7F53 - chains A and R of the 6 polymer chains in the assembly; structure by electron microscopy, 3.00 A resolution.

== Chain A ==
Protein: Isoform Gnas-2 of Guanine nucleotide-binding protein G(s) subunit alpha isoforms short
Source organism: Homo sapiens
UniProtKB: P63092-2 (GNAS2-2_HUMAN); the author numbering skips numbers that UniProt does not, so the offset changes along the chain: 1-60 = UniProt 1-60; 75-394 = UniProt 61-380
Chain sequence (380 residues; each row starts with the number of its first residue; note: 14 numbers in that range are skipped by the numbering (no residue carries them; nothing is unmodelled there)):
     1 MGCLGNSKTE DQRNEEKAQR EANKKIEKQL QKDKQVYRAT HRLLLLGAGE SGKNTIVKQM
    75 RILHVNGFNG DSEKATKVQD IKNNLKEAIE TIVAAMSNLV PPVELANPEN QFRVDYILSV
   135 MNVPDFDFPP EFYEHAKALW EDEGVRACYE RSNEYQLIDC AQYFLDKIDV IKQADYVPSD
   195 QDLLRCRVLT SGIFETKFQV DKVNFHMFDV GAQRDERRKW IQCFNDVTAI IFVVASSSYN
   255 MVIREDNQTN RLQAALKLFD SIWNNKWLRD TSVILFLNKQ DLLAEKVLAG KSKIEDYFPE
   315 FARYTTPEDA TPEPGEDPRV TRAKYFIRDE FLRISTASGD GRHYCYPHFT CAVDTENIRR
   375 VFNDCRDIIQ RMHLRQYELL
Disordered / not traced: 1-10, 75-204, 252-261, 304-306
Sequence notes: engineered mutation Asn54 (Ser in P63092-2), Ala226 (Gly212 in P63092-2), Ala268 (Glu254 in P63092-2), Lys271 (Asn257 in P63092-2), Asp274 (Lys260 in P63092-2), Lys280 (Arg266 in P63092-2), Asp284 (Thr270 in P63092-2), Thr285 (Ile271 in P63092-2)

== Chain R ==
Protein: Melanocortin receptor 4
Source organism: Homo sapiens
UniProtKB: P32245 (MC4R_HUMAN); residue numbers follow UniProt; this construct covers 1-332
Chain sequence (507 residues; numbered -1 to 505; the number before each row is that of its first residue; numbers below 1 keep their minus sign (Gly-1 is residue -1)):
    -1 GPMVNSTHRG MHTSLHLWNR SSYRLHSNAS ESLGKGYSDG GCYEQLFVSP EVFVTLGVIS
    59 LLENILVIVA IAKNKNLHSP MYFFICSLAV ADMLVSVSNG SETIVITLLN STDTDAQSFT
   119 VNIDNVIDSV ICSSLLASIC SLLSIAVDRY FTIFYALQYH NIMTVKRVGI IISCIWAACT
   179 VSGILFIIYS DSSAVIICLI TMFFTMLALM ASLYVHMFLM ARLHIKRIAV LPGTGAIRQG
   239 ANMKGAITLT ILIGVFVVCW APFFLHLIFY ISCPQNPYCV CFMSHFNLYL ILIMCNSIID
   299 PLIYALRSQE LRKTFKEIIC CYPLGGLCDL SSRYGGSGGS VFTLEDFVGD WEQTAAYNLD
   359 QVLEQGGVSS LLQNLAVSVT PIQRIVRSGE NALKIDIHVI IPYEGLSADQ MAQIEEVFKV
   419 VYPVDDHHFK VILPYGTLVI DGVTPNMLNY FGRPYEGIAV FDGKKITVTG TLWNGNKIID
   479 ERLITPDGSM LFRVTINSGG SLEVLFQ
Disordered / not traced: -1 to 38, 111-115, 233-236, 321-505
Disulfide bonds: Cys40-Cys279, Cys271-Cys277
Sequence notes: expression tag (-1 to 0, 333-505)
Ion coordination: Ca2+: Glu100, Asp122, Asp126 (shared with 2 residues of chain L)
What the authors report for this chain:
  - contacts within the chain: Tyr148-His214 (hydrogen bond), Leu133-Trp258, Ile137-Trp258
  - Ca2+ coordination: Glu100, Asp122, Asp126
  - binding site for alpha-melanocyte-stimulating hormones: Phe51, Thr101, Ile104, Asp122, Asp126, Ile185, Ser188, Ile194, Leu197, Leu265, Phe284, Asn285, Leu288
  - mutagenesis - F51A (100-fold), N97L, L155A: decreased signaling in response to alpha-MSH
  - mutagenesis - N97A, E100A, D122A, D126A: abolished signaling in response to alpha-MSH
  - mutagenesis - D122A, R147A, Y157A, I185A, H264A, L288A, R305A: decreased signaling
  - mutagenesis - N97A: abolished expression
  - mutagenesis - N97L: unchanged expression
  - mutagenesis - N97L: unchanged binding to alpha-MSH
  - conformationally variable residues (helix shift, side-chain flip): Leu133, Leu217, Lys242, Trp258
  - mutagenesis - L133A: decreased signaling (basal activity)
  - disease-associated variants - G231S: increased signaling with Isoform Gnas-2 of Guanine nucleotide-binding protein G(s) subunit alpha isoforms short (chain A) (citing earlier work)
  - disease-associated variants - G231V: unchanged signaling with Isoform Gnas-2 of Guanine nucleotide-binding protein G(s) subunit alpha isoforms short (chain A) (citing earlier work)
  - disease-associated variants - F201L, G231S, I251L, L304F: increased signaling (citing earlier work)
  - disease-associated variants - G231V: unchanged signaling in response to Gs signaling (citing earlier work)
  - mutagenesis - F51A, D126A: decreased signaling in response to afamelanotide
  - mutagenesis - F51A, E100A: decreased signaling in response to bremelanotide
  - specificity-determining residues: Ile129, Ser188, Tyr268
  - mutagenesis - D126A: abolished signaling in response to bremelanotide
  - mutagenesis - E100A: unchanged signaling in response to afamelanotide

== Chain A / chain R interface ==
Pairs across the interface (44; chain A residue first):
  Gln35(A) - Thr162(R)  hydrogen bond
  Arg38(A) - His158(R)
  Ala39(A) - Asn159(R)
  His41(A) - Leu155(R)
  Asp215(A) - Gln156(R)
  Val217(A) - Leu155(R)  hydrophobic
  Val217(A) - Gln156(R)
  Arg342(A) - Pro230(R)
  Asp343(A) - Pro230(R)
  Leu346(A) - Pro230(R)  hydrophobic
  Thr350(A) - Leu229(R)
  Thr350(A) - Gly231(R)
  Thr350(A) - Thr232(R)
  Tyr358(A) - Ile226(R)
  Phe376(A) - Leu155(R)  hydrophobic
  Asp381(A) - Arg225(R)  salt bridge
  Ile383(A) - Ala154(R)  hydrophobic
  Ile383(A) - Leu155(R)  hydrophobic
  Gln384(A) - Ile151(R)  hydrogen bond (side chain-backbone)
  Gln384(A) - His222(R)  hydrogen bond
  Arg385(A) - His222(R)
  Arg385(A) - Arg225(R)
  Arg385(A) - Ile226(R)
  His387(A) - Thr150(R)
  His387(A) - Ile151(R)
  Leu388(A) - Ile151(R)  hydrophobic
  Leu388(A) - Ala219(R)  hydrophobic
  Leu388(A) - His222(R)
  Tyr391(A) - Met79(R)  hydrophobic
  Tyr391(A) - Arg147(R)
  Tyr391(A) - Thr150(R)  hydrogen bond
  Tyr391(A) - Ile151(R)  hydrophobic
  Tyr391(A) - Thr246(R)
  Glu392(A) - Lys242(R)
  Glu392(A) - Gly243(R)
  Glu392(A) - Thr246(R)  hydrogen bond (backbone-side chain)
  Glu392(A) - Arg305(R)  salt bridge
  Leu393(A) - Met215(R)  hydrophobic
  Leu393(A) - Phe216(R)
  Leu393(A) - Ala219(R)
  Leu393(A) - Thr246(R)
  Leu394(A) - Ala219(R)
  Leu394(A) - Ile223(R)  hydrophobic
  Leu394(A) - Lys242(R)  hydrogen bond (backbone-side chain)
Other interface residues (no listed pair), chain A (27 interface residues in all): Phe219, Arg347, Cys379, Arg380, Gln390
Other interface residues (no listed pair), chain R (29 interface residues in all): Met218, Ala239, Leu247, Ser306
Interface features reported in the paper:
  - specific contacts: His387(A)-Tyr157(R) (water-mediated contact), Tyr391(A)-Thr150(R) (hydrogen bond), Glu392(A)-Arg305(R) (salt bridge), Gly231(R)-Thr350(A)
  - interface residues, chain R: Thr162(R)

== In short ==
27 residues of chain A face 29 of chain R across their interface; the contacts include 6 hydrogen bonds and 2
salt bridges. Among the polar pairs are Asp381(A)-Arg225(R), Glu392(A)-Arg305(R) and Gln35(A)-Thr162(R). The
paper describes a water-mediated contact between His387(A) and Tyr157(R); a hydrogen bond between Tyr391(A)
and Thr150(R); a salt bridge between Glu392(A) and Arg305(R). The paper reports a binding site for
alpha-melanocyte-stimulating hormones at Phe51(R), Thr101(R) and Ile104(R) among others; D122A, R147A and
Y157A of chain R, among others, reduce signaling; 19 substitutions were tested in all.
Chain A is Isoform Gnas-2 of Guanine nucleotide-binding protein G(s) subunit alpha isoforms short and chain R
is Melanocortin receptor 4, both from Homo sapiens; the structure, Cryo-EM structure of a-MSH-MC4R-Gs_Nb35
complex, was determined by electron microscopy (same publication as 7F54, 7F55 and 7F58).
